8D48 - chains A and H of the 3 polymer chains in the assembly; structure by electron microscopy, 3.70 A resolution.

== Chain A ==
Molecule: Spike glycoprotein
Organism: Severe acute respiratory syndrome coronavirus 2
UniProtKB: P0DTC2 (SPIKE_SARS2); numbering as in UniProt (aligned over 1-1213)
Chain sequence (1259 residues; each row starts with the number of its first residue):
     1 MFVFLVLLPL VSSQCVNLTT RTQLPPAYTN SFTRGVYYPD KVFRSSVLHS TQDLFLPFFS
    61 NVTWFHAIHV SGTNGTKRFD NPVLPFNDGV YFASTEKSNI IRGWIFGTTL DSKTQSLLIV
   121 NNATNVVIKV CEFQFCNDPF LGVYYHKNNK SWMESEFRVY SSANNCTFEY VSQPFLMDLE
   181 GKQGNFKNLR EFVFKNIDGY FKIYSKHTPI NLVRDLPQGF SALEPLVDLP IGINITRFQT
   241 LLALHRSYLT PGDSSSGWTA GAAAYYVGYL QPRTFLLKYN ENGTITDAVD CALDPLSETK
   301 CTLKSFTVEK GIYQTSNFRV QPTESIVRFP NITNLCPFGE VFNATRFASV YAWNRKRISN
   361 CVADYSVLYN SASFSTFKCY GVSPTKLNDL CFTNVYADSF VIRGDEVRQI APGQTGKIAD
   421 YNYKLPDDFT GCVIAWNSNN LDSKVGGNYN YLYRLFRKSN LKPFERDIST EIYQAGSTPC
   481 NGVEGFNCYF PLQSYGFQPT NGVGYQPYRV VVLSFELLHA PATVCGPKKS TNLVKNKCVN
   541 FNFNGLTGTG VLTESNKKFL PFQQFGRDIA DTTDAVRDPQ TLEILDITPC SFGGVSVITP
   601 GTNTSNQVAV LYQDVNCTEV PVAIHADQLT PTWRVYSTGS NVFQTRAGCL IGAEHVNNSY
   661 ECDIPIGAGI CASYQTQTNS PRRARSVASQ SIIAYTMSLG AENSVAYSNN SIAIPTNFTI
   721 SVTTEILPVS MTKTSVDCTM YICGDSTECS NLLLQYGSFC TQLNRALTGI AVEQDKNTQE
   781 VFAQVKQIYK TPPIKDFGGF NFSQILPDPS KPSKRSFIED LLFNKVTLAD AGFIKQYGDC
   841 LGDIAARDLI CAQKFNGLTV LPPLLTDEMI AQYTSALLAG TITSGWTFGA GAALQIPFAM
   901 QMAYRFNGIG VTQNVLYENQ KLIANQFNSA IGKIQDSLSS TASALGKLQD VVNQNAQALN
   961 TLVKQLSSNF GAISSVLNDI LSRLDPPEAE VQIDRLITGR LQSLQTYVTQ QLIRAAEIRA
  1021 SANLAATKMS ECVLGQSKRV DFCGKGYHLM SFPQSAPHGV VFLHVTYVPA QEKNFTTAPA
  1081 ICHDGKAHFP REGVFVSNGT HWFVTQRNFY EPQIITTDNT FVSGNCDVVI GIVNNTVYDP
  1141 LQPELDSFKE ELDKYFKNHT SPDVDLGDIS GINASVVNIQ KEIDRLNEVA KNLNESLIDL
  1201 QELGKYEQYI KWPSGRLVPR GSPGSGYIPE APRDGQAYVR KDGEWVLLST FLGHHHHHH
Unresolved in the structure: 1-320, 592-1259
Construct notes: engineered mutation Pro-986 (Lys in P0DTC2), Pro-987 (Val in P0DTC2); expression tag (1214-1259)
Curated features (UniProtKB/Swiss-Prot):
  - region: Asn-280 to Cys-301 (Putative superantigen), Arg-403 to Asp-405 (Integrin-binding motif), Asn-448 to Phe-456 (Immunodominant HLA epitope recognized by the CD8+), Pro-681 to Ala-684 (Putative superantigen), Ser-816 to Tyr-837 (Fusion peptide 1), Lys-835 to Phe-855 (Fusion peptide 2), Asp-1163 to Glu-1202 (Heptad repeat 2)
  - site (Cleavage): Arg-685, Ser-686, Arg-815, Ser-816
  - glycosylation: Asn-17 (N-linked (GlcNAc...) (complex) asparagine), Asn-61 (N-linked (GlcNAc...) (hybrid) asparagine), Asn-74 (N-linked (GlcNAc...) (complex) asparagine), Asn-122 (N-linked (GlcNAc...) (hybrid) asparagine), Asn-149 (N-linked (GlcNAc...) (complex) asparagine), Asn-165 (N-linked (GlcNAc...) (complex) asparagine), Asn-234 (N-linked (GlcNAc...) (high mannose) asparagine), Asn-282 (N-linked (GlcNAc...) (complex) asparagine), Thr-323 (O-linked (GalNAc) threonine), Ser-325 (O-linked (HexNAc...) serine), Asn-331 (N-linked (GlcNAc...) (complex) asparagine), Asn-343 (N-linked (GlcNAc...) (complex) asparagine), Asn-603 (N-linked (GlcNAc...) (hybrid) asparagine), Asn-616 (N-linked (GlcNAc...) (complex) asparagine), Asn-657 (N-linked (GlcNAc...) (complex) asparagine), Thr-676 (O-linked (GlcNAc...) threonine), Thr-678 (O-linked (GlcNAc...) threonine), Asn-709 (N-linked (GlcNAc...) (high mannose) asparagine), Asn-717 (N-linked (GlcNAc...) (hybrid) asparagine), Asn-801 (N-linked (GlcNAc...) (hybrid) asparagine) and 6 more in UniProt
  - natural variant: Leu-5 (L5F: In strain: Iota/B.1.526), Ser-13 (S13I: In strain: Epsilon/B.1.427/B.1.429), Leu-18 (L18F: In strain: Beta/B.1.351, Gamma/P.1 and 1 more), Thr-19 (T19I: In strain: Omicron/BQ.1.1, Omicron/XBB.1.5 and 1 more; T19R: In strain: Delta/B.1.617.2, Omicron/BA.2 and 4 more), Thr-20 (T20N: In strain: Gamma/P.1), Leu-24 to Ala-27 (sequence variant, change not given here; In strain: Omicron/BA.2, Omicron/BA.2.12.1 and 6 more), Pro-26 (P26S: In strain: Gamma/P.1), Gln-52 (Q52H: In strain: Omicron/EG.5.1), Ala-67 (A67V: In strain: Eta/B.1.525, Omicron/BA.1), His-69 to Val-70 (deletion: In strain: Alpha/B.1.1.7, Eta/B.1.525 and 5 more), Gly-75 (G75V: In strain: Lambda/C.37), Thr-76 (T76I: In strain: Lambda/C.37), 82 further natural variant entries in UniProt
  - mutagenesis: His-69 to Val-70 (Increased incorporation of cleaved spike into virions), Asn-121 (N121Q: Partial loss of biliverdin affinity), Arg-190 (R190K: Partial loss of biliverdin affinity), Asn-234 (N234Q: Increased resistance to neutralizing antibodies), Asn-331 (N331Q: Reduced viral infectivity), Asn-343 (N343Q: Reduced viral infectivity), Leu-452 (L452R: Increased resistance to neutralizing antibodies. Decreases HLA binding to NF9 epitope. Increased binding affinity to human ACE2), Tyr-453 (Y453F: Decreased HLA binding to NF9 epitope. Increased binding affinity to human ACE2), Ala-475 (A475V: Increased resistance to neutralizing antibodies), Val-483 (V483A: Increased resistance to neutralizing antibodies), Glu-484 (E484D: Increased replication in human TMEM106B overexpressing cells), Phe-490 (F490L: Increased resistance to neutralizing antibodies and human covalescent sera neutralization), 14 further mutagenesis entries in UniProt
Cystine bridges: Cys-336/Cys-361, Cys-379/Cys-432, Cys-391/Cys-525, Cys-480/Cys-488, Cys-538/Cys-590
Glycans and other covalent adducts: N-acetylglucosamine (NAG) linked to Asn-331
From the paper describing this entry:
  - post-translational modification sites: Asn-331

== Chain H ==
Molecule: sd1.040 Fab heavy chain
Organism: Homo sapiens
Notes: antibody fragment or engineered binder
Chain sequence (233 residues; numbered 1 to 242 plus 8 insertion-coded residues; 17 numbers in that range are skipped by the numbering (no residue carries them; nothing is unmodelled there); the number before each row is that of its first residue; a row labelled like 82A-82C holds insertion residues (82A, then the next letters in order)):
     1 QVQLVQSGAE VKKPGASVKV SCKASGYTFT SFYIHWVRQA PGQGLEWMGI ID
   52A P
    53 SGGSTSYPQK FQGRVTMTRD TSTSTVYMDL
82A-82C SSL
    83 RSEDTAVYYC TRDGSAGD
100A-100D NSWF
   101 DPWGQGTLVT VSSASTKGPS VFPLAPSSKS
   133 TSGGTAALGC LVKDYFPEPV TV
   156 SW
   162 NSGALTSG
   171 VHTFPAVLQS
   182 SGLYSLSSVV TVPSSSLGT
   203 Q
   205 TYICNVNHKP SNTKVDKRV
   226 EPK
   232 SCDKTHHHHH H
Unresolved in the structure: 233-242
Cystine bridges: Cys-22/Cys-92, Cys-142/Cys-208

== How chain A and chain H interact ==
Contacting residue pairs (8):
  Pro-521(A) / Ser-56(H)
  Lys-558(A) / Asp-100(H)
  Pro-561(A) / Ile-50(H)  hydrophobic
  Phe-562(A) / Asp-52(H)
  Phe-562(A) / Ser-56(H)
  Gln-580(A) / Gln-61(H)
  Gln-580(A) / Gln-64(H)
  Leu-582(A) / Tyr-59(H)
Other interface residues (no listed pair), chain A (8 interface residues in all): Phe-559, Thr-581
Other interface residues (no listed pair), chain H (10 interface residues in all): Tyr-33, Gly-55, Ser-58
From the paper, about this interface:
  - epitope / paratope residues, chain A: Ala-520(A), Glu-554(A), Arg-577(A)

== Overview ==
Chain A and chain H form an interface of 8 and 10 residues respectively. Covalently linked
N-acetylglucosamine: at Asn-331(A). UniProt lists 27 mutagenesis sites on chain A. The paper reports
epitope/paratope residues Ala-520(A), Glu-554(A) and Arg-577(A); a modification site at Asn-331(A).
Here chain A is Spike glycoprotein (Severe acute respiratory syndrome coronavirus 2) and chain H is sd1.040
Fab heavy chain (Homo sapiens). Entry 8D48 (sd1.040 Fab in complex with SARS-CoV-2 Spike 2P glycoprotein) was
determined by electron microscopy.
